8EFB - chains A and E of the 5 polymer chains in the assembly; structure by electron microscopy, 3.20 A resolution.

== Chain A ==
Protein: Guanine nucleotide-binding protein G(i) subunit alpha-1
Source organism: Homo sapiens
Reference sequence: P63096 (GNAI1_HUMAN); residues 1-354 here = UniProt positions 1-354
Sequence (354 residues; row label = number of the first residue in the row):
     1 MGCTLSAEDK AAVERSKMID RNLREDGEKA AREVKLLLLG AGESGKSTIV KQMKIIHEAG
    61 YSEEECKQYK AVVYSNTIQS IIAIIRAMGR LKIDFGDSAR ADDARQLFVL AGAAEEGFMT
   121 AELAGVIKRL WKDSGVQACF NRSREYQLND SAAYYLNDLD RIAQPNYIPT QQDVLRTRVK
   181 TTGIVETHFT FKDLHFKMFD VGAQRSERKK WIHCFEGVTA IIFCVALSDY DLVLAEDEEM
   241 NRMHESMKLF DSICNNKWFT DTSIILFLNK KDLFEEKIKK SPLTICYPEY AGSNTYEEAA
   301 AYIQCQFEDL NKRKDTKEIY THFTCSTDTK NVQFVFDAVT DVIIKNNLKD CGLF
Unresolved in the structure: 1, 56-181
Construct notes: conflict Ala203 (Gly in P63096), Ser326 (Ala in P63096)
Curated features (UniProtKB/Swiss-Prot):
  - region: Lys35 to Thr48 (G1 motif), Asp173 to Thr181 (G2 motif), Phe196 to Gly202, Gln204, Arg205 (G3 motif), Ile265 to Asp272 (G4 motif), Thr324, Cys325, Thr327 to Thr329 (G5 motif)
  - binding site (GTP): Glu43 to Thr48, Ser151, Leu175 to Thr181, Asp200 to Gly202, Gln204, Asn269 to Asp272
  - binding site (Mg(2+)): Ser47, Thr181
  - modified residue: Arg178 (ADP-ribosylarginine), Gln204 (Deamidated glutamine), Cys351 (ADP-ribosylcysteine)
  - lipidation: Gly2 (N-myristoyl glycine), Cys3 (S-palmitoyl cysteine)
  - natural variant: Gly40 (G40C: In NEDHISB; G40R: In NEDHISB), Gly45 (G45D: In NEDHISB), Thr48 (T48I: In NEDHISB; T48K: In NEDHISB), Gln52 (Q52P: In NEDHISB), Ser75 (deletion: In NEDHISB; uncertain significance), Gln172 (deletion: In NEDHISB), Asp173 (D173V: In NEDHISB), Glu186 to Phe189 (deletion: In NEDHISB; uncertain significance), Cys224 (C224Y: In NEDHISB), Lys270 (K270N: In NEDHISB; K270R: In NEDHISB), Asp272 (D272G: In NEDHISB), Val332 (V332E: In NEDHISB; uncertain significance)
  - mutagenesis: Gly42 (G42R: Abolishes switch to an activated conformation and dissociation from beta and gamma subunits upon GTP binding. Abolishes interaction with RGS family members), Glu116 (E116L: Enhances interaction (inactive GDP-bound) with RGS14), Gln147 (Q147L: Enhances interaction (inactive GDP-bound) with RGS14), Glu245 (E245L: Enhances interaction (inactive GDP-bound) with RGS14)

== Chain E ==
Protein: scFv16
Source organism: synthetic construct
Notes: antibody fragment or engineered binder
Sequence (248 residues; row label = number of the first residue in the row):
     1 MVQLVESGGG LVQPGGSRKL SCSASGFAFS SFGMHWVRQA PEKGLEWVAY ISSGSGTIYY
    61 ADTVKGRFTI SRDDPKNTLF LQMTSLRSED TAMYYCVRSI YYYGSSPFDF WGQGTTLTVS
   121 AGGGGSGGGG SGGGGSADIV MTQATSSVPV TPGESVSISC RSSKSLLHSN GNTYLYWFLQ
   181 RPGQSPQLLI YRMSNLASGV PDRFSGSGSG TAFTLTISRL EAEDVGVYYC MQHLEYPLTF
   241 GAGTKLEL
Unresolved in the structure: 1, 122-134
Disulfides: Cys160-Cys230

== Interface between chain A and chain E ==
Residue-residue contacts - 25 pairs, chain A then chain E:
  Thr4(A) - His168(E)  hydrogen bond (backbone-side chain)
  Ser6(A) - His168(E)
  Ser6(A) - Tyr174(E)  hydrogen bond
  Ala7(A) - His233(E)
  Ala7(A) - Leu234(E)  hydrogen bond (backbone-backbone)
  Ala7(A) - Tyr236(E)  hydrophobic
  Glu8(A) - Tyr101(E)
  Glu8(A) - Tyr174(E)
  Glu8(A) - Tyr176(E)  hydrogen bond
  Glu8(A) - His233(E)  salt bridge
  Asp9(A) - His168(E)
  Asp9(A) - Asn170(E)
  Asp9(A) - Tyr174(E)
  Lys10(A) - Tyr59(E)
  Ala11(A) - Tyr101(E)  hydrophobic
  Ala12(A) - Tyr101(E)
  Glu14(A) - Ser52(E)  hydrogen bond
  Glu14(A) - Ser53(E)
  Glu14(A) - Gly56(E)
  Glu14(A) - Thr57(E)  hydrogen bond (side chain-backbone)
  Arg15(A) - Ser31(E)
  Arg15(A) - Ile100(E)
  Arg15(A) - Tyr101(E)
  Arg15(A) - Tyr102(E)
  Met18(A) - Gly54(E)
Also at the interface, not in a pair above, chain A (12 interface residues in all): Leu5
Also at the interface, not in a pair above, chain E (20 interface residues in all): Tyr50, Pro107, Arg192

== In short ==
12 residues of chain A and 20 residues of chain E are in contact; the contacts include 6 hydrogen bonds and 1
salt bridge. Among the polar pairs are Glu8(A)-His233(E), Thr4(A)-His168(E) and Ser6(A)-Tyr174(E).
Chain A is Guanine nucleotide-binding protein G(i) subunit alpha-1 (Homo sapiens) and chain E is scFv16
(synthetic construct); the structure, Oliceridine-bound mu-opioid receptor-Gi complex, was determined by
electron microscopy (same publication as 8EF5, 8EF6, 8EFL, 8EFO and 8EFQ).
